Entry 2QXI (X-ray diffraction, 1.00 A resolution); this record covers chain A.

[Chain A]
Molecule: Kallikrein-7
From: Homo sapiens
Notes: EC 3.4.21.117
Reference sequence: P49862 (KLK7_HUMAN); the construct lacks a stretch of the UniProt sequence and is renumbered around it, so the offset changes along the chain: 16-36 = UniProt 30-50; 38-67 = UniProt 51-80; 69-84 = UniProt 81-96; 87-125 = UniProt 97-135; 5 more segments
Sequence (224 residues; row label = number of the first residue in the row; note: 10 numbers in that range are skipped by the numbering (no residue carries them; nothing is unmodelled there); a row labelled like 186A-186B holds insertion residues (186A, then the next letters in order)):
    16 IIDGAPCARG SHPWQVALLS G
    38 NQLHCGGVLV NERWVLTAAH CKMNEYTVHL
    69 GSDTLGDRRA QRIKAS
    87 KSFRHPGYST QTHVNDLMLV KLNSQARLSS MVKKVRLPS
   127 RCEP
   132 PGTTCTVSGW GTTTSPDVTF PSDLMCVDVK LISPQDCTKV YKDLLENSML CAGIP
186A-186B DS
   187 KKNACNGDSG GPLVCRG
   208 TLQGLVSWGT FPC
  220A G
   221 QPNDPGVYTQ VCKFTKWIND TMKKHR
UniProt features mapped onto this chain:
  - active site (Charge relay system): His-57, Asp-102, Ser-195
  - site: His-99 (Major binding site for inhibitory zinc or copper)
  - glycosylation: Asn-239 (N-linked (GlcNAc...) asparagine)
Cystine bridges: Cys-22/Cys-157, Cys-42/Cys-58, Cys-128/Cys-232, Cys-136/Cys-201, Cys-168/Cys-182, Cys-191/Cys-220
Covalent attachments: compound K7J linked to His-57, Ser-195
Residues lining bound ligands: K7J (N-(3-carboxypropanoyl)-L-alanyl-L-alanyl-N-[(2S,3S)-4-chloro-3-hydroxy-1-phenylbutan-2-yl]-L-prolinamide): Cys-42, Cys-58, His-99, Leu-175, Ala-190, Cys-191, Asn-192, Gly-193, Asp-194, Val-213, Ser-214, Trp-215, Gly-216, Thr-217, Phe-218, Pro-219, Cys-220, Gln-221
What the authors report for this chain:
  - contacts within the chain: Ile-16/Asp-194, Ile-16/Thr-143
  - binding site for K7J: Trp-215
  - specificity-determining residues: Asn-189 (proposed by the authors, not directly observed)
  - specificity-determining residues: Ala-190

[Summary]
Compound K7J is covalently linked to Ser-195. From UniProt: 3 active-site residues. The paper reports a
binding site for K7J at Trp-215; specificity determinants Asn-189 and Ala-190.
Chain A is Kallikrein-7 (Homo sapiens); the structure, High resolution structure of Human Kallikrein 7 in
Complex with Suc-Ala-Ala-Pro-Phe-chloromethylketone, was determined by X-ray diffraction together with 2QXG,
2QXH and 2QXJ from the same study.
